Entry 8S09 (electron microscopy, 3.10 A resolution); this record covers chains 3 and 5 of the 14 polymer chains in the assembly.

# Chain 3
Molecule: DNA replication licensing factor MCM3
Source organism: Homo sapiens
Notes: EC 3.6.4.12
Reference sequence: P25205 (MCM3_HUMAN); residues 1-808 here = UniProt positions 1-808
Amino-acid sequence (810 residues; numbered -1 to 808; the number before each row is that of its first residue; numbers below 1 keep their minus sign (Gly-1 is residue -1)):
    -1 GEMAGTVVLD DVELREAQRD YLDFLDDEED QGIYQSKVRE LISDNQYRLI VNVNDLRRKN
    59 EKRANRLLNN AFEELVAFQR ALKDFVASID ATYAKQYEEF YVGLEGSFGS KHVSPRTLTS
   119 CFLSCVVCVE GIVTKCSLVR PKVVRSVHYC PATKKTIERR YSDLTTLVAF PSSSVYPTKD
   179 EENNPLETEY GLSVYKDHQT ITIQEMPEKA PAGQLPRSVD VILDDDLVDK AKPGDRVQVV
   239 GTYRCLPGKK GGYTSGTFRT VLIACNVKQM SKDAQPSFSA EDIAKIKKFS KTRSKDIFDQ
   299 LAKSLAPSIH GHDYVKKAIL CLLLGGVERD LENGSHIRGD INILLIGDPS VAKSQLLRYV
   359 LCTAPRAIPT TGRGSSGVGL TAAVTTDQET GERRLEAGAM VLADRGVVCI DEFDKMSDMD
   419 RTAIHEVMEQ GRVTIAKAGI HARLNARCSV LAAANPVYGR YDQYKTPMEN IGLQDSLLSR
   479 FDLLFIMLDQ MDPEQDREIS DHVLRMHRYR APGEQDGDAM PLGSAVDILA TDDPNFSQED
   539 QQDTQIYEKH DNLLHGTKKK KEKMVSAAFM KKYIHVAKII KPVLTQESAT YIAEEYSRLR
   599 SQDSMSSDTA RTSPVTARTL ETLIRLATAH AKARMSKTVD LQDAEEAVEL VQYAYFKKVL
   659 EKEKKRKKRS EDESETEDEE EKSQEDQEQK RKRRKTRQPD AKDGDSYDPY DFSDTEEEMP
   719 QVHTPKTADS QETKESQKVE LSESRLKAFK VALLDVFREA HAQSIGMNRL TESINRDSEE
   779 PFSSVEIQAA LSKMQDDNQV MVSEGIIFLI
Unresolved in the structure: -1 to 1, 270-280, 519-541, 657-808
Construct notes: expression tag (-1 to 0)
Metal / ion sites: Mg2+: Ser352 (together with ADP)
Small-molecule neighbours:
  - ADP (adenosine-5'-diphosphate), molecule 1: Ser306, Ile307, His308, His310, Asp346, Pro347, Ser348, Val349, Ala350, Lys351, Ser352, Gln353, Val501
  - ADP, molecule 2: His423, Glu427, Ala615, Arg616, Glu619

# Chain 5
Molecule: DNA replication licensing factor MCM5
Source organism: Homo sapiens
Notes: EC 3.6.4.12
Reference sequence: P33992 (MCM5_HUMAN); residues 1-734 here = UniProt positions 1-734
Amino-acid sequence (734 residues; numbered 1 to 734; the number before each row is that of its first residue):
     1 MSGFDDPGIF YSDSFGGDAQ ADEGQARKSQ LQRRFKEFLR QYRVGTDRTG FTFKYRDELK
    61 RHYNLGEYWI EVEMEDLASF DEDLADYLYK QPAEHLQLLE EAAKEVADEV TRPRPSGEEV
   121 LQDIQVMLKS DASPSSIRSL KSDMMSHLVK IPGIIIAASA VRAKATRISI QCRSCRNTLT
   181 NIAMRPGLEG YALPRKCNTD QAGRPKCPLD PYFIMPDKCK CVDFQTLKLQ ELPDAVPHGE
   241 MPRHMQLYCD RYLCDKVVPG NRVTIMGIYS IKKFGLTTSR GRDRVGVGIR SSYIRVLGIQ
   301 VDTDGSGRSF AGAVSPQEEE EFRRLAALPN VYEVISKSIA PSIFGGTDMK KAIACLLFGG
   361 SRKRLPDGLT RRGDINLLML GDPGTAKSQL LKFVEKCSPI GVYTSGKGSS AAGLTASVMR
   421 DPSSRNFIME GGAMVLADGG VVCIDEFDKM REDDRVAIHE AMEQQTISIA KAGITTTLNS
   481 RCSVLAAANS VFGRWDETKG EDNIDFMPTI LSRFDMIFIV KDEHNEERDV MLAKHVITLH
   541 VSALTQTQAV EGEIDLAKLK KFIAYCRVKC GPRLSAEAAE KLKNRYIIMR SGARQHERDS
   601 DRRSSIPITV RQLEAIVRIA EALSKMKLQP FATEADVEEA LRLFQVSTLD AALSGTLSGV
   661 EGFTSQEDQE MLSRIEKQLK RRFAIGSQVS EHSIIKDFTK QKYPEHAIHK VLQLMLRRGE
   721 IQHRMQRKVL YRLK
Unresolved in the structure: 1, 16-26, 303-315, 655-666
Metal / ion sites: Zn2+: Cys172, Cys175, Cys197, Cys207
Small-molecule neighbours:
  - ADP (adenosine-5'-diphosphate), molecule 1: Ser342, Ile343, Phe344, Asp382, Pro383, Gly384, Thr385, Ala386, Lys387, Ser388, Gln389, Leu532, His535, Val536, Leu539
  - ADP, molecule 2: Arg371, Glu463, Gln464, Arg513, Val610, Arg611, Glu614
Reported in the primary citation:
  - binding site for the 45-nt DNA strand: Leu209

# Chain 3 / chain 5 interface
Contacting residue pairs (113; chain 3 residue first):
  Thr117(3) - Asp223(5)
  Ser118(3) - Ala163(5)
  Ser118(3) - Val222(5)
  Ser118(3) - Asp223(5)  hydrogen bond
  Leu121(3) - Cys221(5)  hydrophobic
  Thr132(3) - Arg425(5)  hydrogen bond (side chain-backbone)
  Thr132(3) - Asn426(5)
  Lys133(3) - Arg425(5)
  Leu165(3) - Asp217(5)
  Val166(3) - Pro216(5)
  Phe168(3) - Arg176(5)
  Phe168(3) - Phe213(5)  hydrophobic
  Pro169(3) - Arg173(5)
  Pro169(3) - Phe213(5)
  Gln202(3) - Asn426(5)
  Gln202(3) - Phe427(5)  hydrogen bond (side chain-backbone)
  Glu206(3) - Thr476(5)  hydrogen bond
  Glu206(3) - Thr477(5)
  Gln212(3) - Val258(5)
  Arg215(3) - Val161(5)
  Arg215(3) - Asp255(5)  salt bridge
  Gly232(3) - Gly473(5)
  Arg234(3) - Thr475(5)  hydrogen bond (side chain-backbone)
  Arg242(3) - Asp217(5)  salt bridge
  Pro245(3) - Pro216(5)  hydrophobic
  Lys248(3) - Arg173(5)
  Lys248(3) - Asp210(5)  hydrogen bond (side chain-backbone)
  Lys248(3) - Phe213(5)
  Gly249(3) - Leu193(5)
  Gly250(3) - Ala192(5)
  Gly250(3) - Leu193(5)  hydrogen bond (backbone-backbone)
  Tyr251(3) - Gly190(5)  hydrogen bond (side chain-backbone)
  Tyr251(3) - Tyr191(5)
  Tyr251(3) - Ala192(5)  hydrophobic
  Tyr251(3) - Lys273(5)
  Tyr251(3) - Phe274(5)
  Tyr251(3) - Gly275(5)
  Thr252(3) - Gly190(5)
  Thr252(3) - Tyr191(5)  hydrogen bond (backbone-backbone)
  Ser253(3) - Glu189(5)
  Ser253(3) - Phe274(5)
  Gly254(3) - Lys164(5)
  Gly254(3) - Ala165(5)  hydrogen bond (backbone-backbone)
  Thr255(3) - Ala163(5)
  Phe256(3) - Ala163(5)
  Phe256(3) - Ala165(5)  hydrophobic
  Thr258(3) - Ala163(5)
  Ala304(3) - Asp367(5)
  Pro305(3) - Asp367(5)
  Ser306(3) - Leu365(5)
  Ser306(3) - Asp367(5)  hydrogen bond (backbone-side chain)
  Ser306(3) - Leu369(5)
  Ser306(3) - Arg371(5)  hydrogen bond
  Ile307(3) - Leu369(5)  hydrophobic
  Ser352(3) - Gln464(5)
  Gln353(3) - Leu369(5)
  Gln353(3) - Thr370(5)  hydrogen bond (side chain-backbone)
  Arg356(3) - Glu460(5)  salt bridge
  Arg356(3) - Gln464(5)
  Arg356(3) - Thr466(5)  hydrogen bond
  Tyr357(3) - Asp367(5)
  Tyr357(3) - Leu369(5)
  Ile366(3) - Thr475(5)
  Thr368(3) - Ala470(5)
  Thr369(3) - Glu460(5)
  Thr369(3) - Ser468(5)
  Arg371(3) - Glu452(5)  salt bridge
  Arg371(3) - Asp453(5)
  Gly372(3) - Ala470(5)
  Ser373(3) - Ala470(5)
  Glu394(3) - Arg420(5)  salt bridge
  Glu394(3) - Arg425(5)  salt bridge
  Glu394(3) - Ala472(5)
  Ala395(3) - Ala472(5)
  Ala395(3) - Gly473(5)  hydrogen bond (backbone-backbone)
  Glu410(3) - His459(5)  salt bridge
  Lys413(3) - Glu452(5)
  Lys413(3) - Val456(5)
  Arg458(3) - Arg603(5)
  Arg458(3) - Ser604(5)  hydrogen bond (side chain-backbone)
  Asp460(3) - Arg603(5)  salt bridge
  Asp487(3) - Arg590(5)  salt bridge
  Met489(3) - Arg590(5)  hydrogen bond
  Met489(3) - Arg594(5)  hydrogen bond (backbone-side chain)
  Met489(3) - Glu597(5)
  Asp490(3) - Arg594(5)
  Asp494(3) - Arg590(5)  salt bridge
  Arg495(3) - Asn584(5)
  Arg495(3) - Ile587(5)
  Ile497(3) - Val610(5)  hydrophobic
  Ser498(3) - Lys583(5)
  Ser498(3) - Tyr586(5)
  Asp499(3) - Lys583(5)  salt bridge
  Val501(3) - Val610(5)  hydrophobic
  Val501(3) - Glu614(5)
  Leu502(3) - Ala579(5)
  Leu502(3) - Lys583(5)
  Leu502(3) - Val617(5)  hydrophobic
  His505(3) - Lys363(5)  hydrogen bond
  His505(3) - Arg573(5)
  His505(3) - Glu614(5)  salt bridge
  Arg506(3) - Ala576(5)
  Tyr507(3) - Arg573(5)  hydrogen bond (backbone-side chain)
  Arg508(3) - Gly571(5)
  Arg508(3) - Arg573(5)
  Asp514(3) - Phe631(5)
  Gly515(3) - Cys570(5)
  Gly515(3) - Gly571(5)  hydrogen bond (backbone-backbone)
  Gly515(3) - Pro630(5)
  Asp516(3) - Gly571(5)
  Ala517(3) - Val568(5)
  Ala517(3) - Lys569(5)
  Met518(3) - Arg362(5)
Interface residues without a listed pair, chain 3 (85 interface residues in all): Arg114, Val131, Pro205, Ala210, Gly211, Leu213, Pro214, Cys243, Pro347, Ser348, Cys360, Pro367, Gly377, Asp409, Asn453, Gly457, Gln488, Pro491, Met504
Interface residues without a listed pair, chain 5 (96 interface residues in all): Arg162, Gln171, Cys172, Met184, Tyr212, Ile214, Met215, Cys219, Gln225, Pro366, Gly368, Ile428, Met429, Gly431, Val435, Leu436, Glu463, Leu478, Thr509, Arg513, Leu574, Ser575, Glu580, Thr609, Arg611, Leu613, Glu621

# In short
The interface between chain 3 and chain 5 involves 85 residues on one side and 96 on the other, with 21
hydrogen bonds and 12 salt bridges. Among the polar pairs are Arg215(3)-Asp255(5), Arg242(3)-Asp217(5) and
Arg356(3)-Glu460(5). The paper reports a binding site for the 45-nt DNA strand at Leu209(5).
Chain 3 is DNA replication licensing factor MCM3 and chain 5 is DNA replication licensing factor MCM5, both
from Homo sapiens; the structure, H. sapiens MCM2-7 double hexamer bound to double stranded DNA, was
determined by electron microscopy (same publication as 8S0A, 8S0B, 8S0C, 8S0D, 8S0E and 8S0F).
